6HGG - chains A and B; structure by X-ray diffraction, 1.79 A resolution.

Chain A:
Molecule: Alpha-1-antichymotrypsin
From: Homo sapiens
UniProtKB: P01011 (AACT_HUMAN); residues 3-360 here correspond to UniProt positions 26-383 (UniProt number = residue number + 23)
Sequence (369 residues; each row starts with the number of its first residue; numbers below 1 keep their minus sign (Met-8 is residue -8)):
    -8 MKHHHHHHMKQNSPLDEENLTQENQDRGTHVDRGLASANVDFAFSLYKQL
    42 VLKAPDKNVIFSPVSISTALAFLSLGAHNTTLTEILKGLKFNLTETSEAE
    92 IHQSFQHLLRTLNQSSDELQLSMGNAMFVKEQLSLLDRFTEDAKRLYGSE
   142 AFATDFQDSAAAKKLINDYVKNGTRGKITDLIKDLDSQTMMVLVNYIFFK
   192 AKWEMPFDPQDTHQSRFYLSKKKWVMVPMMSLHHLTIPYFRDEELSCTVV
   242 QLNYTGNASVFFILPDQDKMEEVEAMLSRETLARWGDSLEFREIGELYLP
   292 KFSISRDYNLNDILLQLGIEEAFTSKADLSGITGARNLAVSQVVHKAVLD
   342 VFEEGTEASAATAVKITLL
Not modelled in the structure: -8 to 21
Construct notes: initiating methionine (-8); expression tag (-7 to 2); engineered mutation Arg24 (Leu47 in P01011), Val55 (Leu78 in P01011), Gln242 (Glu265 in P01011), Asn244 (Lys267 in P01011), Val251 (Ala274 in P01011), Phe252 (Leu275 in P01011), Ser269 (Leu292 in P01011), Arg270 (Pro293 in P01011), Ala274 (Lys297 in P01011), Gly277 (Arg300 in P01011)
Swiss-Prot annotation at these positions:
  - DNA-binding region: Lys212 to Lys214
  - region: Thr358 to Leu360 (O-glycosylated at one site)
  - site: Leu360 (Reactive bond)
  - glycosylation (N-linked (GlcNAc...) asparagine): Asn10, Asn70, Asn83, Asn104, Asn163, Asn248
Small-molecule neighbours: cortisol (HCY; (11alpha,14beta)-11,17,21-trihydroxypregn-4-ene-3,20-dione): Arg24, Ala27, Ser28, Val31, Gln242, Phe252, Arg270, Leu273, Ala274, Gly277

Chain B:
Molecule: Alpha-1-antichymotrypsin
From: Homo sapiens
UniProtKB: P01011 (AACT_HUMAN); residues 361-400 here correspond to UniProt positions 384-423 (UniProt number = residue number + 23)
Sequence (40 residues; numbered 361 to 400; the number before each row is that of its first residue):
   361 SALVETRTIVRFNRPFLMIIVDHFTWSIFFMSKVTNPKQA
Not modelled in the structure: 361-366
Construct notes: engineered mutation Asp382 (Pro405 in P01011), His383 (Thr406 in P01011), Phe384 (Asp407 in P01011), Trp386 (Gln409 in P01011), Ser387 (Asn410 in P01011)
Small-molecule neighbours: cortisol (HCY; (11alpha,14beta)-11,17,21-trihydroxypregn-4-ene-3,20-dione): Val381, His383, Trp386

Interface between chain A and chain B:
Contacting residue pairs - 130 pairs, chain A then chain B:
  Val22(A) - Phe384(B)
  Val22(A) - Thr385(B)
  Arg24(A) - His383(B)  hydrogen bond (side chain-backbone)
  Arg24(A) - Phe384(B)  hydrogen bond (side chain-backbone)
  Arg24(A) - Thr385(B)
  Arg24(A) - Trp386(B)
  Ala27(A) - Thr385(B)
  Ala27(A) - Trp386(B)  hydrophobic
  Val31(A) - Trp386(B)
  Ala34(A) - Ile388(B)  hydrophobic
  Ala34(A) - Met391(B)
  Phe35(A) - Met391(B)  hydrophobic
  Tyr38(A) - Leu377(B)
  Tyr38(A) - Met391(B)  hydrophobic
  Tyr38(A) - Lys393(B)
  Val42(A) - Lys393(B)
  Pro46(A) - Lys393(B)
  Asp47(A) - Thr395(B)
  Asp47(A) - Gln399(B)  hydrogen bond (backbone-side chain)
  Lys48(A) - Lys393(B)
  Lys48(A) - Thr395(B)
  Lys48(A) - Gln399(B)
  Asn49(A) - Lys393(B)
  Asn49(A) - Val394(B)
  Asn49(A) - Thr395(B)  hydrogen bond (side chain-backbone)
  Asn49(A) - Asn396(B)  hydrogen bond (side chain-backbone)
  Asn49(A) - Gln399(B)  hydrogen bond (backbone-side chain)
  Val50(A) - Ser392(B)  hydrogen bond (backbone-side chain)
  Val50(A) - Lys393(B)  hydrogen bond (backbone-backbone)
  Ile51(A) - Met391(B)
  Ile51(A) - Ser392(B)
  Phe52(A) - Phe390(B)
  Phe52(A) - Met391(B)  hydrogen bond (backbone-backbone)
  Ser53(A) - Phe389(B)  hydrogen bond (side chain-backbone)
  Ser53(A) - Phe390(B)
  Pro54(A) - Ile388(B)
  Pro54(A) - Phe389(B)
  Val55(A) - Ile388(B)
  Leu99(A) - Thr385(B)
  Leu99(A) - Ser387(B)
  Thr102(A) - Thr385(B)
  Leu103(A) - Asp382(B)
  Leu103(A) - Thr385(B)
  Leu103(A) - Phe389(B)  hydrophobic
  Leu112(A) - Phe389(B)  hydrophobic
  Ile188(A) - Phe390(B)  hydrophobic
  Phe190(A) - Ile380(B)  hydrophobic
  Phe190(A) - Phe389(B)  hydrophobic
  Phe190(A) - Phe390(B)  hydrophobic
  Arg207(A) - Asn373(B)
  Phe208(A) - Phe372(B)
  Phe208(A) - Asn373(B)
  Phe208(A) - Arg374(B)
  Phe208(A) - Pro375(B)
  Phe208(A) - Phe376(B)  hydrophobic
  Phe208(A) - Val394(B)
  Phe208(A) - Thr395(B)
  Phe208(A) - Pro397(B)
  Tyr209(A) - Asn373(B)  hydrogen bond (backbone-backbone)
  Tyr209(A) - Arg374(B)
  Tyr209(A) - Pro375(B)
  Leu210(A) - Thr395(B)
  Leu210(A) - Asn396(B)
  Val216(A) - Asn396(B)
  Met217(A) - Lys398(B)  hydrogen bond (backbone-side chain)
  Val218(A) - Pro397(B)  hydrophobic
  Met220(A) - Phe372(B)
  Met220(A) - Asn373(B)
  Tyr230(A) - Thr368(B)
  Tyr230(A) - Val370(B)  hydrophobic
  Gln242(A) - His383(B)  hydrogen bond
  Tyr245(A) - Met378(B)
  Asn248(A) - Asp382(B)
  Asn248(A) - His383(B)  hydrogen bond (backbone-backbone)
  Asn248(A) - Phe384(B)
  Ala249(A) - Val381(B)
  Ser250(A) - Ile380(B)
  Ser250(A) - Val381(B)  hydrogen bond (backbone-backbone)
  Ser250(A) - His383(B)  hydrogen bond
  Val251(A) - Met378(B)  hydrophobic
  Val251(A) - Ile379(B)
  Val251(A) - Ile380(B)  hydrophobic
  Phe252(A) - Leu377(B)
  Phe252(A) - Met378(B)
  Phe252(A) - Ile379(B)  hydrogen bond (backbone-backbone)
  Phe252(A) - Val381(B)  hydrophobic
  Phe253(A) - Phe372(B)  hydrophobic
  Phe253(A) - Phe376(B)  hydrophobic
  Phe253(A) - Leu377(B)
  Phe253(A) - Met378(B)  hydrophobic
  Ile254(A) - Phe376(B)
  Ile254(A) - Leu377(B)  hydrogen bond (backbone-backbone)
  Ile254(A) - Ile379(B)  hydrophobic
  Leu255(A) - Arg371(B)
  Leu255(A) - Phe372(B)  hydrophobic
  Leu255(A) - Arg374(B)
  Leu255(A) - Pro375(B)
  Leu255(A) - Phe376(B)  hydrophobic
  Pro256(A) - Arg374(B)  hydrogen bond (backbone-side chain)
  Pro256(A) - Pro375(B)
  Asp257(A) - Arg374(B)
  Gln258(A) - Arg374(B)
  Met261(A) - Pro375(B)
  Met261(A) - Phe376(B)
  Met261(A) - Leu377(B)  hydrophobic
  Met261(A) - Lys393(B)
  Glu265(A) - Lys393(B)  salt bridge
  Arg283(A) - Thr368(B)
  Ile285(A) - Thr368(B)
  Gly286(A) - Thr368(B)  hydrogen bond (backbone-backbone)
  Glu287(A) - Thr368(B)
  Glu287(A) - Ile369(B)
  Glu287(A) - Val370(B)  hydrogen bond (backbone-backbone)
  Leu288(A) - Val370(B)
  Tyr289(A) - Val370(B)  hydrogen bond (backbone-backbone)
  Tyr289(A) - Arg371(B)
  Tyr289(A) - Phe372(B)  hydrogen bond (backbone-backbone)
  Leu290(A) - Phe372(B)  hydrophobic
  Pro291(A) - Phe372(B)
  Phe293(A) - Met378(B)  hydrophobic
  Phe293(A) - Val394(B)  hydrophobic
  Phe293(A) - Pro397(B)  hydrophobic
  Ser294(A) - Pro397(B)
  Ile295(A) - Ser392(B)
  Ile295(A) - Pro397(B)
  Leu340(A) - Met378(B)  hydrophobic
  Leu340(A) - Ser392(B)
  Val342(A) - Met378(B)  hydrophobic
  Ala349(A) - Phe390(B)
  Ser350(A) - Phe390(B)
Other interface residues (no listed pair), chain A (71 interface residues in all): Gln105, Val241, Val264, Leu268, Leu273, Glu284, Thr347, Ala351
Other interface residues (no listed pair), chain B (33 interface residues in all): Arg367

Summary:
71 residues of chain A and 33 residues of chain B are in contact; the contacts include 23 hydrogen bonds and 1
salt bridge. Among the polar pairs are Glu265(A)-Lys393(B), Arg24(A)-His383(B) and Arg24(A)-Phe384(B).
Cortisol is bound between chain A and chain B.
Chain A is Alpha-1-antichymotrypsin and chain B is Alpha-1-antichymotrypsin, both from Homo sapiens; the
structure, Crystal structure of Alpha1-antichymotrypsin variant NewBG-III: a new binding globulin in complex
with cortisol, was determined by X-ray diffraction, deposited together with 6HGD, 6HGF, 6HGH, 6HGI, 6HGJ, 6HGK
and 3 further entries.
